PDB entry 5FX2 | X-ray diffraction, 1.90 A resolution | chain A

Chain A:
Name: Flavodoxin
From: Desulfovibrio vulgaris
Reference sequence: P00323 (FLAV_DESVH); numbering as in UniProt (aligned over 3-148)
Sequence (147 residues; each row starts with the number of its first residue):
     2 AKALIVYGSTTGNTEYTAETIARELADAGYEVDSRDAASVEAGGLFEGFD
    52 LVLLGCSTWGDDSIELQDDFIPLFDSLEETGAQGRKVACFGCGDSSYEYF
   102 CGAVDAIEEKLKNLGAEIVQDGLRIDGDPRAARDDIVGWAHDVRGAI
Small-molecule neighbours: FMN (flavin mononucleotide): Gly9, Ser10, Thr11, Thr12, Gly13, Asn14, Thr15, Glu16, Ser58, Thr59, Trp60, Gly61, Gln68, Cys93, Gly94, Asp95, Tyr98, Tyr100, Phe101, Cys102

Summary:
Ligands of chain A: flavin mononucleotide.
Chain A is Flavodoxin (Desulfovibrio vulgaris); the structure, Comparison of the crystal structures of a
flavodoxin in its three oxidation states at cryogenic temperatures, was determined by X-ray diffraction (same
publication as 2FX2, 3FX2 and 4FX2).
